5T4H - chains A and B; structure by X-ray diffraction, 2.61 A resolution.

[Chain A (and B)]
Protein: Dipeptidyl peptidase 4
From: Homo sapiens
Notes: EC 3.4.14.5; chain B of this document is another copy of the same molecule, construct and numbering; everything in this record applies to it too
UniProt: P27487 (DPP4_HUMAN); residue numbers follow UniProt; this construct covers 40-766
Sequence (728 residues; row label = number of the first residue in the row):
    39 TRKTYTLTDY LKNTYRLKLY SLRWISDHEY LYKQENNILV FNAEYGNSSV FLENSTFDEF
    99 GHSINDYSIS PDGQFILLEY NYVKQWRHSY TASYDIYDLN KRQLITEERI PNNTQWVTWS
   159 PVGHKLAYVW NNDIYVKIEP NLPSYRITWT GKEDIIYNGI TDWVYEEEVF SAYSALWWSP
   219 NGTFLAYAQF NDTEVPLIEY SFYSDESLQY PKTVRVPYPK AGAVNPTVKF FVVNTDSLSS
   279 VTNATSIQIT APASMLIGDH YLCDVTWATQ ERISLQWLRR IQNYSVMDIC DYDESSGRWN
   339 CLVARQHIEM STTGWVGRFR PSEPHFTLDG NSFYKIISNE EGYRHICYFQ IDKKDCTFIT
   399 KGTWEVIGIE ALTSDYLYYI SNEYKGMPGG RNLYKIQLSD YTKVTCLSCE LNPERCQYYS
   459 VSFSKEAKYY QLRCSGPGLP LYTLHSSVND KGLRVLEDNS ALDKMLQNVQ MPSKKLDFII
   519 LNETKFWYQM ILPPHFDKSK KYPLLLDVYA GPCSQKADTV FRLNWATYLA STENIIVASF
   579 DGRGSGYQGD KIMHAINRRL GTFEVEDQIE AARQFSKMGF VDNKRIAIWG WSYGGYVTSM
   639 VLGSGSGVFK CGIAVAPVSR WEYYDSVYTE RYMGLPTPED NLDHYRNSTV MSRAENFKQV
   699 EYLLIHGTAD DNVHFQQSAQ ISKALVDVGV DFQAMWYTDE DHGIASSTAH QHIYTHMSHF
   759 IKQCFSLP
Construct notes: expression tag (39)
Disulfide bonds: Cys328-Cys339, Cys385-Cys394, Cys444-Cys447, Cys454-Cys472, Cys649-Cys762
Covalently attached groups: N-acetylglucosamine (NAG) linked to Asn85, Asn150, Asn219, Asn229, Asn281, Asn321
Ion coordination: Na+: Gly490, Leu491 (shared with Leu276(B), Val279(B) of chain B)
Small-molecule neighbours: 34n (75J; 2-({2-[(3R)-3-aminopiperidin-1-yl]-3-(but-2-yn-1-yl)-4-oxo-3,4-dihydro-5H-imidazo[2,1-b]purin-5-yl}methyl)benzonitrile): Arg125, Glu205, Glu206, Phe357, Asp545, Val546, Tyr547, Lys554, Trp629, Ser630, Tyr631, Gly632, Val656, Tyr662, Tyr666, Asn710, Val711
Curated features (UniProtKB/Swiss-Prot):
  - active site (Charge relay system): Ser630, Asp708, His740
  - glycosylation (N-linked (GlcNAc...) asparagine): Asn85, Asn92, Asn150, Asn219, Asn229, Asn281, Asn321, Asn520, Asn685
  - mutagenesis: Asn85 (N85A: Does not inhibit dipeptidyl peptidase activity, interaction with ADA and homodimer formation), Asn92 (N92A: Does not inhibit dipeptidyl peptidase activity, interaction with ADA and homodimer formation), Asn150 (N150A: Does not inhibit dipeptidyl peptidase activity, interaction with ADA and homodimer formation), Glu205 (E205K: Inhibits dipeptidyl peptidase activity), Glu206 (E206L: Inhibits dipeptidyl peptidase activity), Asn219 (N219A: Does not inhibit dipeptidyl peptidase activity, interaction with ADA and homodimer formation), Asn229 (N229A: Does not inhibit dipeptidyl peptidase activity, interaction with ADA and homodimer formation), Asn281 (N281A: Does not inhibit dipeptidyl peptidase activity, interaction with ADA and homodimer formation), Asn321 (N321A: Does not inhibit dipeptidyl peptidase activity, interaction with ADA and homodimer formation), Asn520 (N520A: Does not inhibit dipeptidyl peptidase activity, interaction with ADA and homodimer formation), Asn685 (N685A: Does not inhibit dipeptidyl peptidase activity, interaction with ADA and homodimer formation), His750 (H750A: Inhibits weakly homodimerization and dipeptidyl peptidase activity ...)

[How chain A and chain B interact]
Pairs across the interface (116):
  Pro234(A) - Tyr248(B)
  Leu235(A) - Tyr248(B)
  Ile236(A) - Pro249(B)
  Glu237(A) - Ser239(B)
  Glu237(A) - Thr251(B)  hydrogen bond
  Glu237(A) - Arg253(B)  salt bridge
  Ser239(A) - Glu237(B)  hydrogen bond (side chain-backbone)
  Ser239(A) - Tyr238(B)
  Tyr241(A) - Phe713(B)
  Tyr241(A) - Gln714(B)
  Tyr241(A) - Ala717(B)  hydrophobic
  Tyr241(A) - Gln718(B)  hydrogen bond (backbone-side chain)
  Ser242(A) - Gln718(B)  hydrogen bond (backbone-side chain)
  Ser242(A) - Lys721(B)  hydrogen bond (backbone-side chain)
  Asp243(A) - Gln718(B)  hydrogen bond (backbone-side chain)
  Glu244(A) - Arg658(B)  salt bridge
  Glu244(A) - Tyr661(B)  hydrogen bond (backbone-side chain)
  Glu244(A) - Thr687(B)
  Glu244(A) - Met689(B)
  Glu244(A) - Gln718(B)
  Ser245(A) - Arg658(B)
  Leu246(A) - Tyr661(B)
  Leu246(A) - Gln714(B)  hydrogen bond (backbone-side chain)
  Gln247(A) - Lys258(B)
  Gln247(A) - Ala259(B)  hydrogen bond (side chain-backbone)
  Gln247(A) - Glu660(B)  hydrogen bond (side chain-backbone)
  Gln247(A) - Tyr661(B)
  Gln247(A) - Gln714(B)  hydrogen bond (backbone-side chain)
  Tyr248(A) - Pro234(B)
  Tyr248(A) - Leu235(B)
  Tyr248(A) - Tyr256(B)  hydrogen bond (side chain-backbone)
  Tyr248(A) - Pro257(B)
  Tyr248(A) - Lys258(B)  hydrogen bond (side chain-backbone)
  Tyr248(A) - Ala261(B)
  Pro249(A) - Ile236(B)
  Pro249(A) - Gln714(B)
  Thr251(A) - Glu237(B)  hydrogen bond
  Arg253(A) - Glu237(B)  salt bridge
  Arg253(A) - Arg253(B)
  Tyr256(A) - Tyr248(B)  hydrogen bond (backbone-side chain)
  Pro257(A) - Tyr248(B)
  Lys258(A) - Gln247(B)
  Lys258(A) - Tyr248(B)  hydrogen bond (backbone-side chain)
  Ala259(A) - Gln247(B)  hydrogen bond (backbone-side chain)
  Ala261(A) - Tyr248(B)
  Arg658(A) - Glu244(B)  salt bridge
  Arg658(A) - Ser245(B)
  Glu660(A) - Gln247(B)  hydrogen bond (backbone-side chain)
  Tyr661(A) - Glu244(B)  hydrogen bond (side chain-backbone)
  Tyr661(A) - Leu246(B)
  Tyr661(A) - Gln247(B)
  Thr687(A) - Glu244(B)
  Met689(A) - Glu244(B)
  Leu702(A) - Trp734(B)
  Phe713(A) - Tyr241(B)
  Phe713(A) - Trp734(B)
  Gln714(A) - Tyr241(B)
  Gln714(A) - Leu246(B)
  Gln714(A) - Gln247(B)  hydrogen bond (side chain-backbone)
  Gln714(A) - Pro249(B)
  Ala717(A) - Tyr241(B)  hydrophobic
  Ala717(A) - Trp734(B)
  Ala717(A) - Thr736(B)  hydrogen bond (backbone-side chain)
  Gln718(A) - Tyr241(B)  hydrogen bond (side chain-backbone)
  Gln718(A) - Ser242(B)  hydrogen bond (side chain-backbone)
  Gln718(A) - Asp243(B)
  Gln718(A) - Glu244(B)
  Ser720(A) - Trp734(B)  hydrogen bond
  Ser720(A) - Thr736(B)  hydrogen bond
  Lys721(A) - Ser242(B)  hydrogen bond (side chain-backbone)
  Lys721(A) - Thr736(B)
  Lys721(A) - Asp737(B)
  Val724(A) - Tyr735(B)  hydrophobic
  Val724(A) - Thr746(B)
  Val724(A) - Ala747(B)
  Val724(A) - His750(B)
  Asp725(A) - Thr746(B)
  Val728(A) - His750(B)  hydrogen bond (backbone-side chain)
  Asp729(A) - His750(B)
  Asp729(A) - His754(B)  salt bridge
  Asp729(A) - His757(B)  salt bridge
  Phe730(A) - Met733(B)
  Phe730(A) - His750(B)
  Phe730(A) - His754(B)
  Gln731(A) - Gln731(B)
  Gln731(A) - His754(B)
  Ala732(A) - Ala732(B)
  Ala732(A) - Met733(B)  hydrophobic
  Ala732(A) - Trp734(B)  hydrophobic
  Met733(A) - Phe730(B)
  Met733(A) - Ala732(B)  hydrophobic
  Met733(A) - Trp734(B)
  Trp734(A) - Leu702(B)  hydrophobic
  Trp734(A) - Phe713(B)
  Trp734(A) - Ser716(B)
  Trp734(A) - Ala717(B)
  Trp734(A) - Ser720(B)  hydrogen bond
  Trp734(A) - Ala732(B)  hydrophobic
  Trp734(A) - Met733(B)
  Trp734(A) - Trp734(B)
  Tyr735(A) - Val724(B)  hydrophobic
  Thr736(A) - Ala717(B)  hydrogen bond (side chain-backbone)
  Thr736(A) - Ser720(B)  hydrogen bond
  Thr736(A) - Lys721(B)
  Asp737(A) - Lys721(B)
  Thr746(A) - Val724(B)
  Thr746(A) - Asp725(B)  hydrogen bond
  Ala747(A) - Val724(B)
  His750(A) - Val724(B)
  His750(A) - Val728(B)  hydrogen bond (side chain-backbone)
  His750(A) - Asp729(B)
  His750(A) - Phe730(B)
  His754(A) - Asp729(B)  salt bridge
  His754(A) - Phe730(B)
  His754(A) - Gln731(B)
  His757(A) - Asp729(B)  salt bridge
Also at the interface, not in a pair above, chain A (52 interface residues in all): Tyr238, Ser716

[Summary]
The chain A/chain B interface involves 52 residues from each chain; the contacts include 32 hydrogen bonds and
8 salt bridges. Among the polar pairs are Glu237(A)-Arg253(B), Glu244(A)-Arg658(B) and Asp729(A)-His754(B).
Chain A binds 34n.
Both chains are Dipeptidyl peptidase 4 (Homo sapiens). Entry 5T4H (Human DPP4 in complex with ligand 34n) was
determined by X-ray diffraction (same publication as 5T4B, 5T4E and 5T4F).
